8GAS - chains I and K of the 12 polymer chains in the assembly; structure by electron microscopy, 4.04 A resolution (low resolution: residue-level contacts below are approximate; hydrogen-bond / salt-bridge calls are withheld).

# Chain I
Name: vFP48.02 heavy chain
From: Mus musculus
Notes: fragment: Fab
Chain sequence (122 residues; numbered 1 to 113 plus 9 insertion-coded residues; the number before each row is that of its first residue; a row labelled like 82A-82C holds insertion residues (82A, then the next letters in order)):
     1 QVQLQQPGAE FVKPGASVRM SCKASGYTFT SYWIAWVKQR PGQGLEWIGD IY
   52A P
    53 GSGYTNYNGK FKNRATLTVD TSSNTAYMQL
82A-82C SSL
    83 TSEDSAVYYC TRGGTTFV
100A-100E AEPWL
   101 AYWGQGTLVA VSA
Disordered / not traced: 113
Cystine bridges: Cys22-Cys92

# Chain K
Name: Envelope glycoprotein gp41
From: Human immunodeficiency virus 1
Reference sequence: Q2N0S6 (Q2N0S6_9HIV1); residues 512-664 here correspond to UniProt positions 509-661 (UniProt number = residue number - 3)
Chain sequence (153 residues; row label = number of the first residue in the row):
   512 AVGIGAVFLG FLGAAGSTMG AASMTLTVQA RNLLSGIVQQ QSNLLRAPEA QQHLLKLTVW
   572 GIKQLQARVL AVERYLRDQQ LLGIWGCSGK LICCTNVPWN SSWSNRNLSE IWDNMTWLQW
   632 DKEISNYTQI IYGLLEESQN QQEKNEQDLL ALD
Disordered / not traced: 552-567, 663-664
Cystine bridges: Cys598-Cys604
Covalent attachments: N-acetylglucosamine (NAG) linked to Asn611, Asn637
Construct notes: conflict Pro559 (Ile556 in Q2N0S6), Cys605 (Thr602 in Q2N0S6)

# How chain I and chain K interact
Pairs across the interface (19):
  Trp33(I) - Gly514(K)
  Trp33(I) - Phe519(K)
  Tyr52(I) - Phe519(K)
  Tyr52(I) - Leu520(K)
  Ser54(I) - Phe519(K)
  Ser54(I) - Leu520(K)
  Ser54(I) - Gly521(K)
  Tyr56(I) - Phe519(K)
  Thr98(I) - Gly514(K)
  Thr98(I) - Ile515(K)
  Thr98(I) - Gly516(K)
  Thr98(I) - Phe519(K)
  Thr98(I) - Leu520(K)
  Phe99(I) - Gly514(K)
  Phe99(I) - Ser528(K)
  Phe99(I) - Ala532(K)
  Ala100A(I) - Gly514(K)
  Trp100D(I) - Ala512(K)
  Trp100D(I) - Val513(K)
Other interface residues (no listed pair), chain I (10 interface residues in all): Asn58, Thr97

# Overview
The chain I/chain K interface involves 10 residues from each chain. Covalently linked N-acetylglucosamine: at
Asn611(K) and Asn637(K).
Here chain I is vFP48.02 heavy chain (Mus musculus) and chain K is Envelope glycoprotein gp41 (Human
immunodeficiency virus 1). Entry 8GAS (vFP48.02 Fab in complex with BG505 DS-SOSIP Env trimer) was determined
by electron microscopy together with 8FR6, 8G85, 8G9X and 8G9Y from the same study.
